8D3Q - chains B and I of the 10 polymer chains in the assembly; structure by electron microscopy, 3.90 A resolution.

[Chain B]
Protein: CRISPR-associated endonuclease Cas1
From: Alkalihalobacillus halodurans C-125
Notes: EC 3.1.-.-
UniProt: Q9KFX9 (Q9KFX9_ALKHC); residues 1-343 here = UniProt positions 1-343
Chain sequence (343 residues; each row starts with the number of its first residue):
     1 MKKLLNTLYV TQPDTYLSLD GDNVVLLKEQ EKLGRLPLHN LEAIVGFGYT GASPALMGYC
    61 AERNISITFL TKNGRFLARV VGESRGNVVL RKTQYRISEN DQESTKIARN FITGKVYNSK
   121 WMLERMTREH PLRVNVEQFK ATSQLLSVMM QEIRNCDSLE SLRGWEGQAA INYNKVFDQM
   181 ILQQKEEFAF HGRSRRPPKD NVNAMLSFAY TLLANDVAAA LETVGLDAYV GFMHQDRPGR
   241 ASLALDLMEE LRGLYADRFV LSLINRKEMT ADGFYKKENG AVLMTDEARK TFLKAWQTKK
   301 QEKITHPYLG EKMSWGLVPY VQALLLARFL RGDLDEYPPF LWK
Not modelled in the structure: 343
From the paper describing this entry:
  - catalytic residues: E166 (proposed by the authors, not directly observed)

[Chain I]
Protein: CRISPR-associated exonuclease Cas4
From: Alkalihalobacillus halodurans C-125
Notes: EC 3.1.12.1
UniProt: A0A4Y7WTW2 (A0A4Y7WTW2_ALKHA); residues 3-219 here = UniProt positions 3-219
Chain sequence (218 residues; each row starts with the number of its first residue):
     2 ASNEEDRYLM LSGLQHFQFC KRQWALIHIE QQWEENVRTI EGQHLHKKAD QPFMKEKRGS
    62 KLTVRAMPIQ SKNLQISGIC DVVEFVQDSE GIELSGVSGS YKAFPVEYKR GKPKKGDEDI
   122 VQLVAQAMCL EEMLVCRIDK GYLFYNEIKH RVEVPITDAL RDKVVQMAKE MHHYYENRHT
   182 PKVKTGPFCN NCSLQSICLP KLMNKRSVKR YIEGRLSE
Differences from the reference sequence: expression tag (2); conflict M11 (Leu in A0A4Y7WTW2), S101 (Cys in A0A4Y7WTW2)
Bound ions: 4Fe-4S cluster Fe: C21, C190, C193, C199; Mn2+: E108, Y109, K110
Small-molecule neighbours: 4Fe-4S cluster (SF4): F20, C21, K22, R23, Q24, V184, C190, C193, L195, Q196, C199, P201
From the paper describing this entry:
  - mutagenesis - Q44A, S194A: decreased catalytic activity
  - mutagenesis - Q16A, Q24A: abolished catalytic activity
  - specificity-determining residues: Q16, Q24
  - mutagenesis - K206A/R207A/K210A/R211A: unchanged catalytic activity on HSI substrate

[How chain B and chain I interact]
Pairs across the interface (30):
  M1(B) - Q196(I)
  M1(B) - S197(I)  hydrogen bond (backbone-side chain)
  G86(B) - I30(I)
  G86(B) - E31(I)
  G86(B) - Q32(I)
  N87(B) - E31(I)
  Y117(B) - R216(I)
  M150(B) - L217(I)  hydrophobic
  R154(B) - I213(I)
  R154(B) - E214(I)  salt bridge
  R154(B) - L217(I)
  Y308(B) - L203(I)
  Y308(B) - K206(I)  hydrogen bond (backbone-side chain)
  Y308(B) - V209(I)
  Y308(B) - Y212(I)  hydrophobic
  L324(B) - L200(I)  hydrophobic
  R328(B) - R23(I)
  R328(B) - E31(I)  salt bridge
  R331(B) - I30(I)
  R331(B) - E31(I)  salt bridge
  R331(B) - R179(I)  hydrogen bond (side chain-backbone)
  D333(B) - L203(I)
  D333(B) - M204(I)
  L334(B) - L203(I)  hydrophobic
  L334(B) - V209(I)  hydrophobic
  D335(B) - K210(I)  salt bridge
  E336(B) - V209(I)
  E336(B) - K210(I)  salt bridge
  E336(B) - I213(I)
  L341(B) - R216(I)
Other interface residues (no listed pair), chain B (18 interface residues in all): V89, T113, P307
Other interface residues (no listed pair), chain I (22 interface residues in all): L27, T181, I198, R207

[In short]
Chain B and chain I form an interface of 18 and 22 residues respectively; the contacts include 3 hydrogen
bonds and 5 salt bridges. Polar contacts include R154(B)-E214(I), R328(B)-E31(I) and R331(B)-E31(I). From the
paper: the catalytic residue E166(B); Q44A and S194A of chain I reduce catalytic activity; 5 substitutions
were tested in all.
Chain B is CRISPR-associated endonuclease Cas1 and chain I is CRISPR-associated exonuclease Cas4, both from
Alkalihalobacillus halodurans C-125; the structure, Type I-C Cas4-Cas1-Cas2 complex bound to a PAM/NoPAM
prespacer, was determined by electron microscopy (same publication as 8D3L, 8D3M and 8D3P).
